PDB entry 9AUI | electron microscopy, 3.80 A resolution | chains I and L of the 12 polymer chains in the assembly

[Chain I]
Molecule: UCA4 heavy chain
Organism: Homo sapiens
Sequence (232 residues; each row starts with the number of its first residue):
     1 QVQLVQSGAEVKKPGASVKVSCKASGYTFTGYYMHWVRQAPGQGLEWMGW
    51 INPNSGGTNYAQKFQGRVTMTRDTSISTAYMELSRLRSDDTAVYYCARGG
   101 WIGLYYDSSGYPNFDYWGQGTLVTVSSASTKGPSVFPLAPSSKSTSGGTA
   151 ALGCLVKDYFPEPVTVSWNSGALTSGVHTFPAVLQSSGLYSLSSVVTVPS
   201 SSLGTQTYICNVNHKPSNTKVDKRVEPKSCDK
Disordered / not traced: 127-232
Disulfides: Cys22-Cys96

[Chain L]
Molecule: UCA4 light chain
Organism: Homo sapiens
Sequence (216 residues; row label = number of the first residue in the row):
     1 QSALTQPASVSGSPGQSITISCTGTSSDVGSYNLVSWYQQHPGKAPKLMI
    51 YEVSKRPSGVSNRFSGSKSGNTASLTISGLQAEDEADYYCCSYAGSSTVI
   101 FGGGTKLTVLGQPKANPTVTLFPPSSEELQANKATLVCLISDFYPGAVTV
   151 AWKADSSPVKAGVETTTPSKQSNNKYAASSYLSLTPEQWKSHRSYSCQVT
   201 HEGSTVEKTVAPTECS
Disordered / not traced: 111-216
Disulfides: Cys22-Cys90

[Chain I / chain L interface]
Contacting residue pairs (32; chain I residue first):
  Gln39(I) with Gln40(L), hydrogen bond; Tyr89(L)
  Gln43(I) with Tyr89(L)
  Gly44(I) with Tyr89(L); Gly103(L)
  Leu45(I) with Phe101(L), hydrophobic
  Trp47(I) with Ser97(L); Thr98(L); Val99(L)
  Trp50(I) with Ser97(L)
  Asn59(I) with Ser96(L), hydrogen bond (side chain-backbone); Ser97(L), hydrogen bond (side chain-backbone)
  Tyr95(I) with Lys44(L); Ala45(L), hydrophobic
  Asp107(I) with Ser97(L), hydrogen bond
  Ser109(I) with Ser97(L), hydrogen bond
  Gly110(I) with Tyr93(L)
  Tyr111(I) with Leu34(L), hydrophobic
  Pro112(I) with Ser36(L), hydrogen bond (backbone-side chain); Tyr38(L); Cys91(L), hydrophobic; Val99(L), hydrophobic
  Asn113(I) with Tyr38(L); Tyr51(L), hydrogen bond (side chain-backbone)
  Phe114(I) with Tyr38(L), hydrogen bond (backbone-side chain); Leu48(L); Phe101(L), hydrophobic
  Asp115(I) with Leu48(L)
  Trp117(I) with Tyr38(L), hydrophobic; Ala45(L), hydrophobic; Pro46(L), hydrophobic
  Gly118(I) with Ala45(L)
Other interface residues (no listed pair), chain L (20 interface residues in all): Ser92, Gly102

[Summary]
18 residues of chain I face 20 of chain L across their interface; the contacts include 8 hydrogen bonds. Polar
pairs include Gln39(I)-Gln40(L), Asn59(I)-Ser96(L) and Asn59(I)-Ser97(L).
Here chain I is UCA4 heavy chain and chain L is UCA4 light chain, both from Homo sapiens. Entry 9AUI (Cryo-EM
structure of CH848.d949.10.17.GS-DH270.UCA4) was determined by electron microscopy, deposited together with
9AUG and 9AUH.
